Entry 2A8Q (X-ray diffraction, 2.60 A resolution); this record covers chains A and B.

[Chain A (and B)]
Molecule: U8 snoRNA-binding protein X29
Source organism: Xenopus laevis
Notes: EC 3.6.1.-; chain B of this document is another copy of the same molecule, construct and numbering; everything in this record applies to it too
Reference sequence: Q569R2 (Q569R2_XENLA); aligned to UniProt positions 1-212 over residues 1-212 (the alignment contains insertions or deletions, so no single offset holds)
Sequence (212 residues; numbered 1 to 212; the number before each row is that of its first residue):
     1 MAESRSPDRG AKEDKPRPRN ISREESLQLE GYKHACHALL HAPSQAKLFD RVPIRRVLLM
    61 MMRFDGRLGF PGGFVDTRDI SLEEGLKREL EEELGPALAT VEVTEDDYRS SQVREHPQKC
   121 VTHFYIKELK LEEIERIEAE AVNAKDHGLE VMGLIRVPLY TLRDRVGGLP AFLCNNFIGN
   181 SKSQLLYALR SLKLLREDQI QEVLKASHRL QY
Not modelled in the structure: 1-17, 76-77, 210-212 (chain B: 1-17, 209-212)
Construct notes: modified residue (174)
Modified residues: Cys-174 (s-(2-amino-2-oxoethyl)-l-cysteine; YCM)
Bound ions: Mn2+ site 1: Gly-72, Glu-93 (together with pyrophosphate); Mn2+ site 2: Glu-89, Glu-93 (together with pyrophosphate); Mn2+ site 3: Glu-89 (together with pyrophosphate)
Residues lining bound ligands: pyrophosphate (POP): His-37, Arg-63, Phe-64, Gly-72, Gly-73, Phe-74, Glu-89, Glu-93

[Interface between chain A and chain B]
Pairs across the interface (70):
  Lys-47(A) with Leu-149(B)
  Leu-48(A) with Phe-64(B), hydrophobic; Leu-149(B); Glu-150(B)
  Phe-49(A) with Phe-64(B), hydrophobic
  Ile-54(A) with Gly-148(B)
  Met-62(A) with Ile-155(B), hydrophobic; Phe-172(B), hydrophobic; Asn-175(B)
  Phe-64(A) with Leu-48(B), hydrophobic; Phe-49(B), hydrophobic; Pro-158(B); Tyr-160(B), hydrogen bond (backbone-side chain); Leu-162(B), hydrophobic; Gly-168(B)
  Asp-65(A) with Gly-167(B); Gly-168(B), hydrogen bond (backbone-backbone); Ala-171(B)
  Gly-66(A) with Gly-168(B); Phe-172(B); Asn-175(B), hydrogen bond (backbone-side chain)
  Arg-67(A) with Val-166(B); Ala-171(B)
  Glu-138(A) with Val-142(B); His-147(B), salt bridge
  Ala-139(A) with Val-142(B), hydrophobic
  Val-142(A) with Glu-138(B); Ala-139(B), hydrophobic
  His-147(A) with Glu-138(B), salt bridge; Arg-156(B)
  Gly-148(A) with Ile-54(B); Arg-156(B)
  Leu-149(A) with Lys-47(B); Leu-48(B)
  Glu-150(A) with Leu-48(B)
  Met-152(A) with Ile-54(B), hydrophobic; Ile-155(B); Arg-156(B), hydrogen bond (backbone-backbone); Tyr-160(B)
  Gly-153(A) with Leu-154(B)
  Leu-154(A) with Gly-153(B); Leu-154(B)
  Ile-155(A) with Met-62(B), hydrophobic; Met-152(B); Ile-155(B), hydrophobic
  Arg-156(A) with His-147(B); Gly-148(B); Met-152(B), hydrogen bond (backbone-backbone)
  Pro-158(A) with Phe-64(B); Gly-66(B)
  Tyr-160(A) with Phe-64(B), hydrogen bond (side chain-backbone); Met-152(B)
  Leu-162(A) with Phe-64(B), hydrophobic
  Val-166(A) with Arg-67(B)
  Gly-167(A) with Asp-65(B)
  Gly-168(A) with Asp-65(B), hydrogen bond (backbone-backbone); Gly-66(B)
  Ala-171(A) with Asp-65(B); Arg-67(B); Asn-176(B), hydrogen bond (backbone-side chain)
  Phe-172(A) with Met-62(B), hydrophobic; Gly-66(B)
  Cys-174(A) with Asn-176(B)
  Asn-175(A) with Met-62(B); Gly-66(B), hydrogen bond (side chain-backbone); Asn-175(B); Asn-176(B), hydrogen bond (side chain-backbone)
  Asn-176(A) with Ala-171(B), hydrogen bond (side chain-backbone); Cys-174(B); Asn-175(B), hydrogen bond (backbone-side chain)
Interface residues without a listed pair, chain A (34 interface residues in all): Ala-46, Leu-68
Interface residues without a listed pair, chain B (34 interface residues in all): Ala-46, Leu-68

[Summary]
The chain A/chain B interface involves 34 residues from each chain; the contacts include 12 hydrogen bonds and
2 salt bridges. Polar contacts include Glu-138(A)/His-147(B), Phe-64(A)/Tyr-160(B) and Gly-66(A)/Asn-175(B).
Chain A binds pyrophosphate. The Mn2+ site 1 is built by Gly-72(A) and Glu-93(A).
Chain A and chain B are both U8 snoRNA-binding protein X29 (Xenopus laevis); the structure, 2.6 Angstrom
Crystal Structure of the Complex Between the Nuclear SnoRNA Decapping Nudix Hydrolase X29 and ..., was
determined by X-ray diffraction (same publication as 2A8P, 2A8R, 2A8S and 2A8T).
